8IMK - chains 1 and Y of the 54 polymer chains in the assembly; structure by electron microscopy, 2.48 A resolution.

== Chain 1 ==
Molecule: ApcH
From: Anthocerotibacter panamensis
Sequence (431 residues; row label = number of the first residue in the row):
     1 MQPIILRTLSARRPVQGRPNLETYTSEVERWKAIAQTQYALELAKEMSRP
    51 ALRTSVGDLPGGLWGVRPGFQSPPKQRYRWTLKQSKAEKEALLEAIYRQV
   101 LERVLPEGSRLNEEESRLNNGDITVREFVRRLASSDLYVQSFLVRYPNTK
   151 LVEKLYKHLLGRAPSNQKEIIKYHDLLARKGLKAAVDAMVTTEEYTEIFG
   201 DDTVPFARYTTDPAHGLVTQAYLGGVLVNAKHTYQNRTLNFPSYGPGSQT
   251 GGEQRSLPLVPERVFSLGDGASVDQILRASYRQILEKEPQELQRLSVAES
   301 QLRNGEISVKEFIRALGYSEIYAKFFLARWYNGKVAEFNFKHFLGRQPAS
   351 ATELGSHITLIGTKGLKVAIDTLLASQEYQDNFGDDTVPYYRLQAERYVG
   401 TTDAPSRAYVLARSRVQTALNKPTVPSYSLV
Ligand contacts:
  - phycocyanobilin (CYC), molecule 1: Pro68, Gly69, Phe70, Arg103, His232, Thr233, Tyr234
  - phycocyanobilin (CYC), molecule 2: Lys86, Glu113, Ser116, Arg117, Asn119, Asn120, Asp122
  - phycocyanobilin (CYC), molecule 3: Pro147, Asn148, Thr149, Gln167, Ile170, Ile171, His174, Asp175
  - phycocyanobilin (CYC), molecule 4: Tyr209, Thr210, Thr211, Pro213, Leu217, Val218, Thr219, Tyr222
  - phycocyanobilin (CYC), molecule 5: Arg282, Lys287, Glu291, Leu420
  - phycocyanobilin (CYC), molecule 6: Val297, Ser300, Arg303, Asn304, Glu306
  - phycocyanobilin (CYC), molecule 7: Tyr331, Asn332, Gly355, Ile358, Thr359, Tyr428
  - phycocyanobilin (CYC), molecule 8: Leu393, Gln394, Ala395, Glu396, Val399, Pro405, Ser406, Tyr409

== Chain Y ==
Molecule: ApcB1
From: Anthocerotibacter panamensis
Sequence (158 residues; each row starts with the number of its first residue):
     1 MLDAVTKIINRTDAEGRYFASKDFDEVTRFFATGEARLRAASTISANAAS
    51 ILRESAAALFTEQPDLLRPGGNAYTSRRYAACVRDMEYFLRYATYALVAG
   101 DTSVIDERVLNGLKETYMSLGVPIPSTVAGVTAMKGVVASMIGSEANVYF
   151 DHIAKGLS
Ligand contacts:
  - phycocyanobilin (CYC), molecule 1: Leu59, Leu66, Asn72, Ala73, Arg77, Arg78, Ala81, Cys82, Arg84, Asp85, Met86, Tyr88, Phe89, Tyr92, Arg108, Val109, Leu113, Thr116, Tyr117, Leu120, Val122, Pro123, Ser126, Thr127
  - phycocyanobilin (CYC), molecule 2: Leu67, Tyr74, Thr75, Ser76, Tyr79

== Chain 1 / chain Y interface ==
Residue-residue contacts (44):
  Glu46(1) - Arg68(Y)
  Met47(1) - Arg68(Y)
  Ser48(1) - Pro69(Y)
  Arg49(1) - Arg68(Y)
  Arg49(1) - Pro69(Y)
  Pro50(1) - Arg68(Y)
  Pro50(1) - Pro69(Y)
  Ala51(1) - Asp65(Y)
  Ala51(1) - Arg68(Y)
  Ala51(1) - Pro69(Y)  hydrogen bond (backbone-backbone)
  Leu52(1) - Asp65(Y)
  Leu63(1) - Gln63(Y)
  Leu63(1) - Asp65(Y)
  Trp64(1) - Gln63(Y)
  Trp64(1) - Pro125(Y)
  Trp64(1) - Ser126(Y)
  Leu227(1) - Pro125(Y)  hydrophobic
  Gln249(1) - Lys155(Y)
  Gln249(1) - Ser158(Y)
  Thr250(1) - Leu110(Y)
  Thr250(1) - His152(Y)
  Thr250(1) - Lys155(Y)
  Thr250(1) - Gly156(Y)
  Arg255(1) - Asp106(Y)
  Arg255(1) - Glu107(Y)  salt bridge
  Arg255(1) - Asn111(Y)
  Ser256(1) - Glu107(Y)
  Pro258(1) - Glu107(Y)
  Glu262(1) - Met1(Y)
  Glu262(1) - Arg108(Y)
  Arg282(1) - Tyr88(Y)
  Glu288(1) - Tyr88(Y)
  Glu291(1) - Arg84(Y)  salt bridge
  Gln417(1) - Asn111(Y)
  Thr418(1) - Asn111(Y)
  Thr418(1) - Gly112(Y)
  Ala419(1) - Asn111(Y)
  Leu420(1) - Val109(Y)
  Leu420(1) - Asn111(Y)  hydrogen bond (backbone-backbone)
  Leu420(1) - Leu113(Y)  hydrophobic
  Leu420(1) - Thr116(Y)  hydrogen bond (backbone-side chain)
  Asn421(1) - Gly112(Y)
  Asn421(1) - Glu115(Y)
  Asn421(1) - Thr116(Y)  hydrogen bond (backbone-side chain)
Interface residues without a listed pair, chain 1 (25 interface residues in all): Thr424
Interface residues without a listed pair, chain Y (29 interface residues in all): Leu66, Gly70, Gly71, Ser119, Pro123, Ala129

== Summary ==
25 residues of chain 1 face 29 of chain Y across their interface; the contacts include 4 hydrogen bonds and 2
salt bridges. Polar contacts include Arg255(1)-Glu107(Y), Glu291(1)-Arg84(Y) and Leu420(1)-Thr116(Y). One
phycocyanobilin molecule is bound between chain 1 and chain Y.
Here chain 1 is ApcH and chain Y is ApcB1, both from Anthocerotibacter panamensis. Entry 8IMK (D3-D4, D1-D2,
D'3-D'4, D'1-D'2 cylinder in cyanobacterial phycobilisome from Anthocerotibacter panamensis (Cluster C)) was
determined by electron microscopy (same publication as 8IMI, 8IMJ, 8IML, 8IMM, 8IMN and 8IMO).
